1MEC - chains 3 and 4 of the 4 polymer chains in the assembly; structure by X-ray diffraction, 3.20 A resolution.

[Chain 3]
Name: Mengo virus coat protein (subunit VP1)
Source organism: Mengo virus
UniProt: P12296 (POLG_ENMGO); residues 1-231 here correspond to UniProt positions 327-557 (UniProt number = residue number + 326)
Amino-acid sequence (231 residues; numbered 1 to 231; the number before each row is that of its first residue):
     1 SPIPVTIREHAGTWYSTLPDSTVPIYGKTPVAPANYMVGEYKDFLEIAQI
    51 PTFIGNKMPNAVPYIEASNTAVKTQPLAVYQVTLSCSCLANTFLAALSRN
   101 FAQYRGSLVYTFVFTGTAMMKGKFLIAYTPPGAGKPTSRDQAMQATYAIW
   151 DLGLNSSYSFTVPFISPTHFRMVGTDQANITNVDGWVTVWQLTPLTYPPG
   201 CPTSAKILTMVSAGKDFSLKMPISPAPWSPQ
Cystine bridges: Cys-86/Cys-88
Sequence notes: conflict Met-58 (Val384 in P12296)

[Chain 4]
Name: Mengo virus coat protein (subunit VP1)
Source organism: Mengo virus
UniProt: P12296 (POLG_ENMGO); residue numbers follow UniProt; this construct covers 1-70
Amino-acid sequence (70 residues; numbered 1 to 70; the number before each row is that of its first residue):
     1 GNSTSSDKNNSSSEGNEGVIINNFYSNQYQNSIDLSANATGSDPPKTYGQ
    51 FSNLLSGAVNAFSNMLPLLA
Disordered / not traced: 1-8
UniProt features mapped onto this chain:
  - binding site (RNA): Thr-47, Gly-49
  - modified residue: Thr-47 (Phosphothreonine)

[Interface between chain 3 and chain 4]
Pairs across the interface (13):
  Pro-19(3) with Tyr-25(4), hydrophobic; Tyr-29(4), hydrophobic
  Glu-40(3) with Phe-51(4)
  Glu-46(3) with Tyr-48(4); Gly-49(4); Gln-50(4), hydrogen bond (side chain-backbone); Phe-51(4), hydrogen bond (side chain-backbone)
  Ile-47(3) with Phe-51(4), hydrophobic
  Gln-49(3) with Tyr-48(4)
  His-169(3) with Ala-37(4)
  Lys-215(3) with Pro-44(4); Tyr-48(4), hydrogen bond (backbone-side chain)
  Phe-217(3) with Tyr-48(4)
Also at the interface, not in a pair above, chain 3 (16 interface residues in all): Leu-18, Asp-20, Gly-39, Tyr-41, Asp-43, Leu-45, Ile-50, Asp-216
Also at the interface, not in a pair above, chain 4 (9 interface residues in all): Phe-24

[Overview]
16 residues of chain 3 face 9 of chain 4 across their interface; the contacts include 3 hydrogen bonds. Polar
pairs include Glu-46(3)/Gln-50(4), Glu-46(3)/Phe-51(4) and Lys-215(3)/Tyr-48(4). UniProt lists RNA-binding
residues Thr-47(4) and Gly-49(4) on chain 4.
Here chain 3 is Mengo virus coat protein (subunit VP1) and chain 4 is Mengo virus coat protein (subunit VP1),
both from Mengo virus. Entry 1MEC (Conformational variability of a picornavirus capsid: ph-dependent
structural changes of mengo virus related to its host ...) was determined by X-ray diffraction.
